PDB entry 1M0O | X-ray diffraction, 2.40 A resolution | chain A

[Chain A]
Name: 2,2-Dialkylglycine decarboxylase
From: Burkholderia cepacia
Notes: EC 4.1.1.64
Reference sequence: P16932 (DGDA_BURCE); residues 1-433 here = UniProt positions 1-433
Amino-acid sequence (433 residues; each row starts with the number of its first residue):
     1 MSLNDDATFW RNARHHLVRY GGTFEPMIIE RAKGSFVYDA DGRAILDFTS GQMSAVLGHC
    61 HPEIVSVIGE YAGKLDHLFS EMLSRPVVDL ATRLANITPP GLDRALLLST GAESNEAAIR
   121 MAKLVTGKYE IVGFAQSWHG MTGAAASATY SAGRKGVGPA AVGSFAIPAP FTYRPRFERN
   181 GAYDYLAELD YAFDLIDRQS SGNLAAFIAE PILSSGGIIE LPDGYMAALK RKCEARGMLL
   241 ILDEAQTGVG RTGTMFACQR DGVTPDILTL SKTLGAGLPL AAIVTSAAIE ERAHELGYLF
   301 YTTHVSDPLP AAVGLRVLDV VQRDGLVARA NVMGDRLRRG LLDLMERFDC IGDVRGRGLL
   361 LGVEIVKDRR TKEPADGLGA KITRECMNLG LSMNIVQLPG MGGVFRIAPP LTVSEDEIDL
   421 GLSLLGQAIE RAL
Not modelled in the structure: 1-2
Metal / ion sites: K+: L78, S80, T303, V305, D307; Na+: A95, T98, P99, L102
Ligand contacts: MPM ((1R)-1-[((1E)-{3-hydroxy-2-methyl-5-[(phosphonooxy)methyl]pyridin-4-yl}methylene)amino]-1-methylpropylphosphonic acid): Q52, M53, T110, G111, A112, N115, W138, H139, G140, E210, S215, D243, A245, Q246, K272, Y301, T302, T303, R406
Curated features (UniProtKB/Swiss-Prot):
  - modified residue: K272 (N6-(pyridoxal phosphate)lysine)
From the paper describing this entry:
  - conformationally variable residues (side-chain flip): W138, M141, S215, R251
  - self-association interface (contacts with another copy of this molecule); pairs are residue here / residue on that copy: Q52-Y301 (hydrogen bond)
  - binding site for MPM: Q52, D243, Q246, K272, R406
  - contacts within the chain: N115-D243, H139-D243

[Summary]
Chain A binds compound MPM. L78, S80, T303, V305 and D307 form the K+ site. A95, T98, P99 and L102 form the
Na+ site. From the paper: a binding site for MPM at Q52, D243 and Q246 among others; conformational
variability at W138, M141 and S215 among others.
Chain A is 2,2-Dialkylglycine decarboxylase (Burkholderia cepacia); the structure, Structure of Dialkylglycine
Decarboxylase Complexed with 1-Amino-1-methylpropanephosphonate, was determined by X-ray diffraction together
with 1M0N, 1M0P and 1M0Q from the same study.
